Entry 3GHW (X-ray diffraction, 1.24 A resolution); this record covers chain A.

Chain A:
Molecule: Dihydrofolate reductase
Source organism: Homo sapiens
Notes: EC 1.5.1.3
Reference sequence: P00374 (DYR_HUMAN); residues 1-186 here correspond to UniProt positions 2-187 (UniProt number = residue number + 1)
Amino-acid sequence (186 residues; each row starts with the number of its first residue):
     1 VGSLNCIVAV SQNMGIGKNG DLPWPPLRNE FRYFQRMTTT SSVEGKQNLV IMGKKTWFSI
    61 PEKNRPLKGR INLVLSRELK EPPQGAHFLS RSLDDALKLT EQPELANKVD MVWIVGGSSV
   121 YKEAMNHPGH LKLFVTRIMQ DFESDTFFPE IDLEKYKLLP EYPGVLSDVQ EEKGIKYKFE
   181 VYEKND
Residues lining bound ligands:
  - GHW (N-({4-[(2-amino-6-methyl-4-oxo-3,4-dihydrothieno[2,3-d]pyrimidin-5-yl)sulfanyl]phenyl}carbonyl)-L-glutamic acid): I7, V8, A9, L22, R28, E30, F31, R32, F34, Q35, T56, I60, P61, N64, L67, R70, V115, Y121, T136
  - NADPH (NDP; NADPH dihydro-nicotinamide-adenine-dinucleotide phosphate): V8, A9, I16, G17, K18, G20, D21, L22, W24, G53, K54, K55, T56, S59, L75, S76, R77, E78, L79, S90, R91, S92, L93, V115, G116, G117, S118, S119, Y121, E123, T146
Reported in the primary citation:
  - binding site for GHW: I7, V115, Y121

Summary:
Ligands of chain A: compound GHW and NADPH. From the paper: a binding site for GHW at I7, V115 and Y121.
Chain A is Dihydrofolate reductase (Homo sapiens); the structure, Human dihydrofolate reductase inhibitor
complex, was determined by X-ray diffraction (same publication as 3GI2, 3GHC and 3GHV).
